6D5H - chains B and C of the 3 polymer chains in the assembly; structure by X-ray diffraction, 1.80 A resolution.

Chain B:
Protein: Son of sevenless homolog 1
Organism: Homo sapiens
UniProt: Q07889 (SOS1_HUMAN); residues 566-1046 here = UniProt positions 566-1046
Amino-acid sequence (482 residues; numbered 565 to 1046; the number before each row is that of its first residue):
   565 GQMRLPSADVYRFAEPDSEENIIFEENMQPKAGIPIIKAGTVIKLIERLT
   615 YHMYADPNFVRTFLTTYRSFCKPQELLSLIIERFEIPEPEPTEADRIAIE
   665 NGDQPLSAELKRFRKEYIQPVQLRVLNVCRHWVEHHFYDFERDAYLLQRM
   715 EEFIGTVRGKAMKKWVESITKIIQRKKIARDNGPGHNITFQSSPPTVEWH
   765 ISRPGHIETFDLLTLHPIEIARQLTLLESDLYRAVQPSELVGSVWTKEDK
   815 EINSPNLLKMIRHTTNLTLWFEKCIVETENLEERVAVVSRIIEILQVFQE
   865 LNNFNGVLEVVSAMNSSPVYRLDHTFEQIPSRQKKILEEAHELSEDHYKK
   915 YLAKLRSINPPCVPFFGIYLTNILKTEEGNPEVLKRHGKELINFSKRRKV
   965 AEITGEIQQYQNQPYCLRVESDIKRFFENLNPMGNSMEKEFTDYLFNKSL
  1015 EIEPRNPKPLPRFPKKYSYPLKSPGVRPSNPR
Not modelled in the structure: 591-596, 744-750
Differences from the reference sequence: expression tag (565)
Small-molecule neighbours: FV7 (6-chloro-4-(2-chlorophenyl)-1-[(4-fluoro-3,5-dimethylphenyl)methyl]-2-(piperazin-1-yl)-1H-benzimidazole): Val852, Val875, Met878, Asn879, Val883, Tyr884, Leu886, Asp887, Thr889, Phe890, Ile893, Lys898, Leu901, Glu902, His905
What the authors report for this chain:
  - conformationally variable residues (side-chain flip): Glu902

Chain C:
Protein: GTPase HRas
Organism: Homo sapiens
UniProt: P01112 (RASH_HUMAN); numbering as in UniProt (aligned over 1-166)
Amino-acid sequence (167 residues; numbered 0 to 166; the number before each row is that of its first residue; numbering starts at 0):
     0 GMTEYKLVVVGAGGVGKSALTIQLIQNHFVDEYDPTIEDSYRKQVVIDGE
    50 TCLLDILDTAGQEEYSAMRDQYMRTGEGFLCVFAINNTKSFEDIHQYREQ
   100 IKRVKDSDDVPMVLVGNKCDLAARTVESRQAQDLARSYGIPYIETSAKTR
   150 QGVEDAFYTLVREIRQH
Differences from the reference sequence: expression tag (0)
Swiss-Prot annotation at these positions:
  - region: His166 (Hypervariable region)
  - motif: Tyr32 to Tyr40 (Effector region)
  - binding site (GTP): Gly13 to Ala18, Val29 to Thr35, Ala59, Gly60, Asn116 to Asp119, Ser145 to Lys147
  - modified residue: Met1 (N-acetylmethionine), Thr2 (N-acetylthreonine), Cys118 (S-nitrosocysteine)
  - glycosylation: Thr35 (Microbial infection: O-linked (Glc) threonine)
  - natural variant: Gly12 (G12A: In CSTLO; G12C: In CSTLO; G12D: In CSTLO; G12E: In CSTLO; G12S: In CSTLO and CMEMS; G12V: In CSTLO, bladder carcinoma and CMEMS), Gly13 (G13C: In CSTLO; G13D: In CSTLO; G13R: In SFM), Gln22 (Q22K: In CMEMS), Glu37 (E37EE: In CSTLO), Thr58 (T58I: In CSTLO), Gln61 (Q61K: In NMTC2; Q61L: In melanoma), Glu63 (E63K: In CMEMS), Ser89 (S89C: Found in a patient with severe fetal hydrops and pleural effusion; uncertain significance), Lys117 (K117R: In CSTLO), Ala146 (A146T: In CSTLO; A146V: In CSTLO)
  - mutagenesis: Ser17 (S17N: Dominant negative. Prevents PLCE1 EGF-induced recruitment to plasma membrane. No effect on subcellular location of isoform 2), Asn26 (N26G: Loss of interaction with PLCE1; when associated with V-12), Val29 (V29A: No effect on interaction with PLCE1; when associated with V-12), Tyr32 (Y32F: Loss of interaction and recruitment to plasma membrane of PLCE1; when associated with V-12), Pro34 (P34G: No effect on interaction with PLCE1; when associated with V-12), Thr35 (T35S: Loss of interaction with PLCE1; when associated with V-12), Glu37 (E37G: No effect on interaction with PLCE1; when associated with V-12), Asp38 (D38N: No effect on interaction with PLCE1; when associated with V-12), Ser39 (S39C: No effect on interaction with PLCE1; when associated with V-12), Ala59 (A59T: Loss of GTPase activity and creation of an autophosphorylation site), Gln61 (Q61I: Moderately increased transformation of cultured cell lines; Q61R: Promotes interaction with SHOC2 and PP1C; Q61V: Strongly increased transformation of cultured cell lines), Ala83 (A83T: GTP-binding activity reduced by factor of 30), 4 further mutagenesis entries in UniProt

Interface between chain B and chain C:
Contacting residue pairs (71):
  Trp809(B) - Gly60(C)  hydrogen bond (side chain-backbone)
  Thr810(B) - Gly13(C)
  Met824(B) - Tyr64(C)
  Ile825(B) - Glu63(C)
  Ile825(B) - Tyr64(C)
  Arg826(B) - Glu63(C)  salt bridge
  Thr828(B) - Tyr64(C)
  Thr829(B) - Glu63(C)
  Thr829(B) - Tyr64(C)
  Thr829(B) - Ser65(C)
  Thr832(B) - Ala66(C)
  Val875(B) - Gln70(C)
  Ser876(B) - Met67(C)
  Ser876(B) - Gln70(C)
  Asn879(B) - Asp69(C)
  Asn879(B) - Gln70(C)  hydrogen bond
  Asn879(B) - Arg73(C)  hydrogen bond (backbone-side chain)
  Ser880(B) - Asp69(C)
  Ser880(B) - Arg73(C)
  Ser881(B) - Asp69(C)  hydrogen bond (backbone-side chain)
  Ser881(B) - Arg73(C)
  Ser881(B) - Arg102(C)
  Ser881(B) - Val103(C)
  Tyr884(B) - Arg73(C)
  Ser908(B) - Gln70(C)  hydrogen bond
  His911(B) - Tyr40(C)
  His911(B) - Asp54(C)  salt bridge
  His911(B) - Ile55(C)
  His911(B) - Leu56(C)
  Tyr912(B) - Met67(C)
  Tyr912(B) - Tyr71(C)  hydrogen bond
  Lys913(B) - Glu37(C)  salt bridge
  Phe929(B) - Gln61(C)
  Phe929(B) - Tyr64(C)  hydrophobic
  Phe929(B) - Met67(C)  hydrophobic
  Phe929(B) - Tyr71(C)
  Phe930(B) - Tyr64(C)
  Gly931(B) - Gln61(C)  hydrogen bond (backbone-side chain)
  Gly931(B) - Tyr64(C)  hydrogen bond (backbone-side chain)
  Leu934(B) - Gly60(C)
  Thr935(B) - Asp57(C)
  Thr935(B) - Thr58(C)
  Thr935(B) - Ala59(C)  hydrogen bond (side chain-backbone)
  Thr935(B) - Gln61(C)  hydrogen bond
  Asn936(B) - Pro34(C)
  Asn936(B) - Thr35(C)
  Leu938(B) - Ser17(C)
  Leu938(B) - Ala59(C)
  Leu938(B) - Gly60(C)
  Lys939(B) - Ile21(C)
  Lys939(B) - Tyr32(C)
  Lys939(B) - Pro34(C)
  Lys939(B) - Asp57(C)  hydrogen bond (side chain-backbone)
  Thr940(B) - Pro34(C)
  Glu942(B) - Ser17(C)
  Glu942(B) - Ala18(C)
  Glu942(B) - Ile21(C)
  Gly943(B) - Ile21(C)
  Gly943(B) - Gln25(C)  hydrogen bond (backbone-side chain)
  Gly943(B) - Glu31(C)
  Gly943(B) - Tyr32(C)
  Asn944(B) - Glu31(C)
  Asn944(B) - Tyr32(C)  hydrogen bond (side chain-backbone)
  Pro945(B) - Asp30(C)
  Lys963(B) - Glu31(C)  salt bridge
  Lys963(B) - Tyr32(C)  hydrogen bond (side chain-backbone)
  Glu1002(B) - Ser65(C)
  Lys1003(B) - Gln95(C)  hydrogen bond
  Asp1007(B) - Arg102(C)  salt bridge
  Phe1010(B) - Arg102(C)
  Arg1019(B) - Asp105(C)  salt bridge
Interface residues without a listed pair, chain B (44 interface residues in all): Lys814, Leu822, Leu833, Pro882, Asp910, Ile932, Thr1006
Interface residues without a listed pair, chain C (36 interface residues in all): Gly12, Asp33, Arg68

In short:
The interface between chain B and chain C involves 44 residues on one side and 36 on the other; the contacts
include 15 hydrogen bonds and 6 salt bridges. Among the polar pairs are Arg826(B)-Glu63(C), His911(B)-Asp54(C)
and Lys913(B)-Glu37(C). Chain B binds compound FV7. The paper reports conformational variability at Glu902(B).
Chain B is Son of sevenless homolog 1 and chain C is GTPase HRas, both from Homo sapiens; the structure,
Ras:SOS:Ras in complex with a small molecule activator, was determined by X-ray diffraction together with
6D55, 6D56, 6D59, 6D5E, 6D5G, 6D5J and 4 further entries from the same study.
